Entry 7FI5 (X-ray diffraction, 2.39 A resolution); this record covers chains A and C of the 3 polymer chains in the assembly.

== Chain A ==
Protein: NKG2-D type II integral membrane protein
From: Homo sapiens
Reference sequence: P26718 (NKG2D_HUMAN); numbering as in UniProt (aligned over 80-216)
Amino-acid sequence (139 residues; each row starts with the number of its first residue):
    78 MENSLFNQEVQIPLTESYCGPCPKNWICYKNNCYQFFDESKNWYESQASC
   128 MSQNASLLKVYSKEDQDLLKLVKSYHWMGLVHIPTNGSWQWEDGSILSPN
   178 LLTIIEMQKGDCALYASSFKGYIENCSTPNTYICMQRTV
Disordered / not traced: 78-92
Sequence notes: initiating methionine (78); expression tag (79)
Cystine bridges: Cys96-Cys105, Cys99-Cys110, Cys127-Cys211, Cys189-Cys203
Swiss-Prot annotation at these positions:
  - glycosylation (N-linked (GlcNAc...) asparagine): Asn131, Asn163, Asn202

== Chain C ==
Protein: MHC class I polypeptide-related sequence A
From: Homo sapiens
Reference sequence: Q29983 (MICA_HUMAN); residues 1-274 here correspond to UniProt positions 24-297 (UniProt number = residue number + 23)
Amino-acid sequence (275 residues; each row starts with the number of its first residue; numbering starts at 0):
     0 MEPHSLRYNLTVLSWDGSVQSGFLTEVHLDGQPFLRCDRQKCRAKPQGQW
    50 AEDVLGNKTWDRETRDLTGNGKDLRMTLAHIKDQKEGLHSLQEIRVCEIH
   100 EDNSTRSSHHFYYDGELFLSWNLETKEFTMPQSSRAQTLAMNVRNFWKED
   150 AMKTKTHFHAMHADCLQELRRYLKSGVVLRRTVPPMVNVTRSEASEGNIT
   200 VTCRASGFYPWNITLSWRQDGVSLSHDTQQWGDVLPDGNGTYQTWVATRI
   250 CQGEEQRFTCYMEHSGNHSTHPVPS
Disordered / not traced: 0, 45-57
Sequence notes: initiating methionine (0); engineered mutation His108 (Gln131 in Q29983), Trp120 (Gln143 in Q29983), Phe127 (Trp150 in Q29983), Trp146 (Leu169 in Q29983), Phe157 (Tyr180 in Q29983)
Cystine bridges: Cys36-Cys41, Cys96-Cys164, Cys202-Cys259
Swiss-Prot annotation at these positions:
  - glycosylation (N-linked (GlcNAc...) asparagine): Asn8, Asn56, Asn187, Asn197, Asn238

== Interface between chain A and chain C ==
Residue-residue contacts - 31 pairs, chain A then chain C:
  Ser151(A) - Lys71(C)
  Tyr152(A) - Arg38(C)  hydrogen bond
  Tyr152(A) - Lys71(C)
  Tyr152(A) - Arg74(C)  hydrogen bond
  Tyr152(A) - Met75(C)  hydrophobic
  Ile182(A) - His79(C)
  Glu183(A) - Ala78(C)
  Met184(A) - Gly16(C)
  Met184(A) - Ser17(C)
  Met184(A) - Val18(C)  hydrogen bond (backbone-backbone)
  Met184(A) - Arg74(C)
  Met184(A) - Met75(C)
  Met184(A) - Ala78(C)  hydrophobic
  Gln185(A) - Ser17(C)
  Gln185(A) - Val18(C)
  Gln185(A) - Ser20(C)  hydrogen bond
  Gln185(A) - Arg74(C)
  Lys186(A) - Asp15(C)
  Lys186(A) - Ser17(C)  hydrogen bond (backbone-side chain)
  Ser194(A) - Asp149(C)
  Ser195(A) - Asp149(C)  hydrogen bond (backbone-side chain)
  Lys197(A) - Glu148(C)  salt bridge
  Lys197(A) - Asp149(C)  salt bridge
  Tyr199(A) - Met75(C)  hydrophobic
  Tyr199(A) - His79(C)  hydrogen bond
  Tyr199(A) - Phe145(C)
  Glu201(A) - Arg38(C)  salt bridge
  Glu201(A) - Arg74(C)  salt bridge
  Thr205(A) - Ser20(C)  hydrogen bond
  Thr205(A) - Arg38(C)
  Asn207(A) - Arg38(C)
Interface residues without a listed pair, chain A (17 interface residues in all): Ala193, Pro206, Thr208
Interface residues without a listed pair, chain C (15 interface residues in all): Gln19

== Overview ==
17 residues of chain A face 15 of chain C across their interface, with 8 hydrogen bonds and 4 salt bridges.
Among the polar pairs are Lys197(A)-Glu148(C), Lys197(A)-Asp149(C) and Glu201(A)-Arg38(C).
Here chain A is NKG2-D type II integral membrane protein and chain C is MHC class I polypeptide-related
sequence A, both from Homo sapiens. Entry 7FI5 (Crystal structure of human MICA mutants in complex with
natural killer cell receptor NKG2D) was determined by X-ray diffraction.
